PDB entry 3T70 | X-ray diffraction, 1.80 A resolution | chains A and C of the 4 polymer chains in the assembly

Chain A (and C):
Protein: Deoxyuridine 5'-triphosphate nucleotidohydrolase, putative
Organism: Plasmodium falciparum
Notes: EC 3.6.1.23; chain C of this document is another copy of the same molecule, construct and numbering; everything in this record applies to it too
Reference sequence: Q8II92 (Q8II92_PLAF7); residue numbers follow UniProt; this construct covers 1-173
Chain sequence (181 residues; numbered 1 to 181; the number before each row is that of its first residue):
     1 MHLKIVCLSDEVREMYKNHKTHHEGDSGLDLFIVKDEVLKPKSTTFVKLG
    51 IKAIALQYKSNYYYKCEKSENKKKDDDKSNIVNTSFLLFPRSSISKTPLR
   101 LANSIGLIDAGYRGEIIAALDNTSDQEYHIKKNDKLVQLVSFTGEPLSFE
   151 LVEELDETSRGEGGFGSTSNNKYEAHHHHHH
Unresolved in the structure: 21-24, 66-79, 168-181 (chain C: 20-24, 66-79, 168-181)
Construct notes: expression tag (174-181)
Residues lining bound ligands: DU4 (2',5'-dideoxy-5'-[(diphenylmethyl)(methyl)amino]uridine): Phe46, Leu88, Asn103, Gly106, Leu107, Ile108, Tyr112, Glu115, Ile116, Ile117, Ala119

Interface between chain A and chain C:
Pairs across the interface (42):
  Met1(A) with Tyr63(C), hydrogen bond (backbone-backbone)
  His2(A) with Tyr63(C); Lys65(C)
  Asp26(A) with Asp109(C)
  Ser27(A) with Ser85(C), hydrogen bond; Asp109(C), hydrogen bond (backbone-side chain)
  Leu56(A) with Tyr63(C)
  Tyr58(A) with Asn61(C); Tyr62(C); Tyr63(C)
  Ile81(A) with Tyr63(C), hydrophobic
  Phe89(A) with Leu87(C), hydrophobic; Ile105(C)
  Pro90(A) with Asn103(C); Ser104(C)
  Ser92(A) with Asn103(C)
  Ser95(A) with Thr44(C); Phe46(C); Ala102(C); Asn103(C); Ala119(C)
  Arg100(A) with Thr44(C), hydrogen bond; Ala102(C); Asp121(C), salt bridge
  Ser104(A) with Ser104(C), hydrogen bond (backbone-side chain)
  Ile105(A) with Ser104(C); Ile105(C), hydrophobic
  Gln138(A) with Leu107(C)
  Val140(A) with Leu107(C), hydrophobic; Phe142(C), hydrophobic
  Ser141(A) with Phe142(C)
  Phe142(A) with Phe142(C)
  Thr143(A) with Phe142(C)
  Gly144(A) with Ser85(C), hydrogen bond (backbone-side chain); Phe142(C)
  Glu145(A) with Tyr62(C)
  Pro146(A) with Tyr62(C); Tyr64(C)
  Leu147(A) with Tyr64(C)
  Ser148(A) with Tyr64(C); Lys65(C), hydrogen bond (side chain-backbone)
  Glu150(A) with Lys65(C)
Other interface residues (no listed pair), chain A (32 interface residues in all): Gly25, Gly28, Gln57, Arg91, Ile94, Lys96, Leu101
Other interface residues (no listed pair), chain C (19 interface residues in all): Ser60

Summary:
The interface between chain A and chain C involves 32 residues on one side and 19 on the other; the contacts
include 7 hydrogen bonds and 1 salt bridge. Polar pairs include Arg100(A)-Asp121(C), Ser27(A)-Ser85(C) and
Ser27(A)-Asp109(C). Bound to chain A: compound DU4.
Both chains are Deoxyuridine 5'-triphosphate nucleotidohydrolase, putative (Plasmodium falciparum). Entry 3T70
(5'-Diphenyl Nucleoside Inhibitors of Plasmodium falciparum dUTPase) was determined by X-ray diffraction
together with 3T6Y from the same study.
